9PBA - chains G and I of the 12 polymer chains in the assembly; structure by electron microscopy, 3.47 A resolution.

== Chain G ==
Name: Syntaxin-1A
Organism: Rattus norvegicus
UniProtKB: P32851 (STX1A_RAT); residue numbers follow UniProt; this construct covers 1-267
Chain sequence (267 residues; row label = number of the first residue in the row):
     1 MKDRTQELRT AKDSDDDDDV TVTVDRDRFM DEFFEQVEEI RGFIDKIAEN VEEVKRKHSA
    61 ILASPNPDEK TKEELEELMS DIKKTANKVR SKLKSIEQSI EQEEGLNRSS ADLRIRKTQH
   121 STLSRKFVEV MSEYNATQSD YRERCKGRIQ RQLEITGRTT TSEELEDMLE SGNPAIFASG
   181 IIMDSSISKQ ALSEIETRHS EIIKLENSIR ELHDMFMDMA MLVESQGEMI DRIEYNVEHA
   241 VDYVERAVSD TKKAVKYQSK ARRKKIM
Unresolved in the structure: 1-196, 260-267
Curated features (UniProtKB/Swiss-Prot):
  - site: Lys253, Ala254 (Microbial infection: Cleavage)
  - modified residue (Phosphoserine): Ser14, Ser64, Ser95, Ser188
  - cross-link (Glycyl lysine isopeptide (Lys-Gly)): Lys252 (interchain with G-Cter in SUMO), Lys253 (interchain with G-Cter in SUMO), Lys256 (interchain with G-Cter in SUMO)

== Chain I ==
Name: Synaptosomal-associated protein 25
Organism: Rattus norvegicus
UniProtKB: P60881 (SNP25_RAT); residue numbers follow UniProt; this construct covers 1-206
Chain sequence (222 residues; each row starts with the number of its first residue; numbers below 1 keep their minus sign (Met-15 is residue -15)):
   -15 MGSSHHHHHH SQDPNSMAED ADMRNELEEM QRRADQLADE SLESTRRMLQ LVEESKDAGI
    45 RTLVMLDEQG EQLERIEEGM DQINKDMKEA EKNLTDLGKF AGLAVAPANK LKSSDAYKKA
   105 WGNNQDGVVA SQPARVVDER EQMAISGGFI RRVTNDAREN EMDENLEQVS GIIGNLRHMA
   165 LDMGNEIDTQ NRQIDRIMEK ADSNKTRIDE ANQRATKMLG SG
Unresolved in the structure: -15 to 0, 83-131, 205-206
Construct notes: expression tag (-15 to 0); conflict Ala85 (Cys in P60881), Ala88 (Cys in P60881), Ala90 (Cys in P60881), Ala92 (Cys in P60881)
Curated features (UniProtKB/Swiss-Prot):
  - region: Gly111 to Val120 (Interaction with ZDHHC13 and ZDHHC17)
  - site ((Microbial infection) Cleavage): Arg180, Ile181, Gln197, Arg198
  - modified residue: Thr138 (Phosphothreonine), Ser154 (Phosphoserine), Ser187 (Phosphoserine)
  - mutagenesis: Val113 (V113A: Inhibits interaction with ZDHHC13 and ZDHHC17), Gln116 (Q116A: Inhibits interaction with ZDHHC13 and ZDHHC17), Pro117 (P117A: Inhibits interaction with ZDHHC13 and ZDHHC17)

== Chain G / chain I interface ==
Pairs across the interface - 27 pairs, chain G then chain I:
  Arg198(G) - Gly132(I)  hydrogen bond (side chain-backbone)
  Arg198(G) - Phe133(I)  hydrogen bond (side chain-backbone)
  Arg198(G) - Ile134(I)  hydrogen bond (side chain-backbone)
  Arg198(G) - Arg135(I)
  Glu201(G) - Gly132(I)
  Glu201(G) - Phe133(I)
  Glu201(G) - Glu151(I)
  Ser208(G) - Arg161(I)
  Leu212(G) - Arg161(I)
  Phe216(G) - Ala164(I)  hydrophobic
  Met219(G) - Ala164(I)
  Met219(G) - Met167(I)
  Met219(G) - Gly168(I)
  Met219(G) - Ile171(I)  hydrophobic
  Leu222(G) - Ile171(I)  hydrophobic
  Leu222(G) - Asp172(I)
  Leu222(G) - Asn175(I)
  Gln226(G) - Ile171(I)
  Gln226(G) - Gln174(I)
  Gln226(G) - Asn175(I)  hydrogen bond (side chain-backbone)
  Gln226(G) - Ile178(I)
  Ile233(G) - Met182(I)  hydrophobic
  Ile233(G) - Ala185(I)  hydrophobic
  His239(G) - Lys189(I)  hydrogen bond
  Ala240(G) - Lys189(I)
  Tyr243(G) - Asn196(I)
  Val244(G) - Ile192(I)  hydrophobic
Other interface residues (no listed pair), chain G (17 interface residues in all): Thr197, Leu205, Val223, Met229
Other interface residues (no listed pair), chain I (21 interface residues in all): Ser154, Asp193

== Overview ==
17 residues of chain G and 21 residues of chain I are in contact; the contacts include 5 hydrogen bonds. Among
the polar pairs are Arg198(G)-Gly132(I), Arg198(G)-Phe133(I) and Arg198(G)-Ile134(I). Curated annotation
(UniProt) lists 3 mutagenesis sites on chain I.
Here chain G is Syntaxin-1A and chain I is Synaptosomal-associated protein 25, both from Rattus norvegicus.
Entry 9PBA (21bin20S complex (NSF-alphaSNAP-2:1 syntaxin-1a:SNAP-25), non-hydrolyzing, class 9) was determined
by electron microscopy together with 9OJR, 9OJU, 9OJZ, 9OK3, 9OK5, 9OKC and 17 further entries from the same
study.
